PDB entry 6YPD | X-ray diffraction, 1.60 A resolution | chain A

Chain A:
Molecule: Beta-lactamase
Source organism: Escherichia coli K-12
Notes: EC 3.5.2.6
UniProt: P00811 (AMPC_ECOLI); residues 4-361 here correspond to UniProt positions 20-377 (UniProt number = residue number + 16)
Chain sequence (358 residues; each row starts with the number of its first residue):
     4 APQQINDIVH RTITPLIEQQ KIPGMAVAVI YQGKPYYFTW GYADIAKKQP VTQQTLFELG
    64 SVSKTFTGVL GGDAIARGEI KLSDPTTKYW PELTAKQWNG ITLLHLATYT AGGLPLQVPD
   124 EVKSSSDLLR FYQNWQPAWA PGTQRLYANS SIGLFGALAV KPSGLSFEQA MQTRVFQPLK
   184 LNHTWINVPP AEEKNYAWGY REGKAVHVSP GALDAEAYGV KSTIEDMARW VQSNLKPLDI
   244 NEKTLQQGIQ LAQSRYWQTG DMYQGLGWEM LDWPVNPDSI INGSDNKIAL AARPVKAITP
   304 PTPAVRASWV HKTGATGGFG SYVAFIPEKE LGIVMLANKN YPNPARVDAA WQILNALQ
Covalently attached groups: compound KL8 linked to Ser64
Ion coordination: Zn2+ near His13 (its only coordinating residue here)
Small-molecule neighbours: KL8 ((3S)-2,2-bis(oxidanyl)-3-(phenylmethylsulfanyl)-3,4-dihydro-1,2-benzoxaborinin-2-ium-8-carboxylic acid): Gly63, Lys67, Leu119, Gln120, Tyr150, Asn152, Val211, Tyr221, Asn289, Leu293, Lys315, Thr316, Gly317, Ala318, Thr319, Gly320, Asn346
Curated features (UniProtKB/Swiss-Prot):
  - active site: Ser64 (Acyl-ester intermediate)
  - binding site (a beta-lactam): Ser64, Gln120, Tyr150, Asn152, Ala318, Asn343
What the authors report for this chain:
  - binding site for KL8: Ser64, Val211, Tyr221, Lys315, Thr316, Ala318, Thr319, Asn346

Summary:
Covalently linked compound KL8: at Ser64. From UniProt: active-site residue Ser64 and 6 beta-lactam-binding
residues. From the paper: a binding site for KL8 at Ser64, Val211 and Tyr221 among others.
Chain A is Beta-lactamase (Escherichia coli K-12); the structure, Crystal structure of AmpC from E. coli with
Cyclic Boronate 3 (CB3 / APC308), was determined by X-ray diffraction together with 6T3D, 6YEN and 6YEO from
the same study.
